9IS6 - chains E and D of the 8 polymer chains in the assembly; structure by electron microscopy, 3.32 A resolution.

== Chain E ==
Name: COP9 signalosome complex subunit 5b
From: Arabidopsis thaliana
Notes: EC 3.4.-.-
Reference sequence: Q9FVU9 (CSN5B_ARATH); residue numbers follow UniProt; this construct covers 1-358
Amino-acid sequence (358 residues; each row starts with the number of its first residue):
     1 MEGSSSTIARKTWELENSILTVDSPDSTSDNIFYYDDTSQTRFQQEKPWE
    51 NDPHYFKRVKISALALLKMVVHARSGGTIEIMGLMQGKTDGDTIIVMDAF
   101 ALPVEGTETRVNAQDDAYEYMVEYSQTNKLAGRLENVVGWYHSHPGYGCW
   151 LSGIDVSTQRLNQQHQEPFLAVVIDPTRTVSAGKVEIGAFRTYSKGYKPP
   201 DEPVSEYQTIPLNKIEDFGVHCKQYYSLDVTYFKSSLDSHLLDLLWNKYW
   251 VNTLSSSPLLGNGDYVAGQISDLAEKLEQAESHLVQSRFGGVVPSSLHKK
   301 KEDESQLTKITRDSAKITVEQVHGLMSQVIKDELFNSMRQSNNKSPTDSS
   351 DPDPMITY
Not modelled in the structure: 1-27, 289-302, 341-358
Curated features (UniProtKB/Swiss-Prot):
  - motif: His142 to Asp155 (JAMM motif)
  - binding site (Zn(2+)): His142, His144, Asp155
  - modified residue: Met1 (N-acetylmethionine)
  - mutagenesis: His142 (H142A: No effect on CSN complex integrity and no effect on CUL1 derubylation), His144 (H144A: No effect on CSN complex integrity and no effect on CUL1 derubylation), Cys149 (C149A: No effect on CSN complex integrity and no effect on CUL1 derubylation), Asp155 (D155N: No effect on CSN complex integrity and no effect on CUL1 derubylation), Asp175 (D175E/N: No effect on CSN complex integrity and no effect on CUL1 derubylation)
Bound ions: Zn2+: Glu108, His142, His144, Asp155

== Chain D ==
Name: COP9 signalosome complex subunit 4
From: Arabidopsis thaliana
Reference sequence: Q8L5U0 (CSN4_ARATH); residue numbers follow UniProt; this construct covers 1-397
Amino-acid sequence (397 residues; each row starts with the number of its first residue):
     1 MDEALTNASAIGDQRQKIEQYKLILSSVLSSNDLLQAQRFIDHILSDDVP
    51 LVVSRQLLQSFAQELGRLEPETQKEIAQFTLTQIQPRVVSFEEQALVIRE
   101 KLAGLYESEQEWSKAAQMLSGIDLDSGMRAVDDNFKLSKCIQIARLYLED
   151 DDAVNAEAFINKASFLVSNSQNEVLNLQYKVCYARILDMKRKFLEAALRY
   201 YGISQIEQRQIGDEEIDENALEQALSAAVTCTILAGAGPQRSRVLATLYK
   251 DERCSKLKIYPILQKVYLERILRRPEIDAFSEELRPHQKASLPDKSTVLD
   301 RAMIEHNLLSASKLYTNIRFDELGTLLAIDPRKAEKIAANMIGQDRMRGS
   351 IDQEEAVIHFEDDVEELQQWDQQISGLCQALNDILDGMAKKGMSVPV
Not modelled in the structure: 1-91, 122-133, 394-397
Curated features (UniProtKB/Swiss-Prot):
  - modified residue: Met1 (N-acetylmethionine)
  - mutagenesis: Asp251 to Lys265 (In fu4-414; induces seedlings defects and lethality after the seedling stage)

== Interface between chain E and chain D ==
Pairs across the interface (13):
  Lys248(E) - Asn382(D)
  Trp250(E) - Asn382(D)
  Val251(E) - Cys378(D)  hydrophobic
  Ser255(E) - Asp371(D)  hydrogen bond (side chain-backbone)
  Ser255(E) - Ile374(D)
  Ser255(E) - Ser375(D)  hydrogen bond
  Ser257(E) - Asp371(D)  hydrogen bond
  Leu260(E) - Gln368(D)
  Gln328(E) - Trp370(D)
  Lys331(E) - Asp371(D)  salt bridge
  Phe335(E) - Ile374(D)  hydrophobic
  Phe335(E) - Leu377(D)  hydrophobic
  Asn336(E) - Trp370(D)

== In short ==
Chain E and chain D form an interface of 10 and 8 residues respectively; the contacts include 3 hydrogen bonds
and 1 salt bridge. Among the polar pairs are Lys331(E)-Asp371(D), Ser255(E)-Asp371(D) and Ser255(E)-Ser375(D).
UniProt lists 3 Zn2+-binding residues and 5 mutagenesis sites on chain E.
Here chain E is COP9 signalosome complex subunit 5b and chain D is COP9 signalosome complex subunit 4, both
from Arabidopsis thaliana. Entry 9IS6 (CryoEM structure of Plant-Complex-C-5b) was determined by electron
microscopy.
